PDB entry 6TPS | electron microscopy, 3.54 A resolution | chains A and F of the 22 polymer chains in the assembly

== Chain A ==
Name: DNA-directed RNA polymerase I subunit RPA190
Source organism: Saccharomyces cerevisiae
Notes: EC 2.7.7.6
UniProt: P10964 (RPA1_YEAST); residues 1-1664 here = UniProt positions 1-1664
Chain sequence (1664 residues; each row starts with the number of its first residue):
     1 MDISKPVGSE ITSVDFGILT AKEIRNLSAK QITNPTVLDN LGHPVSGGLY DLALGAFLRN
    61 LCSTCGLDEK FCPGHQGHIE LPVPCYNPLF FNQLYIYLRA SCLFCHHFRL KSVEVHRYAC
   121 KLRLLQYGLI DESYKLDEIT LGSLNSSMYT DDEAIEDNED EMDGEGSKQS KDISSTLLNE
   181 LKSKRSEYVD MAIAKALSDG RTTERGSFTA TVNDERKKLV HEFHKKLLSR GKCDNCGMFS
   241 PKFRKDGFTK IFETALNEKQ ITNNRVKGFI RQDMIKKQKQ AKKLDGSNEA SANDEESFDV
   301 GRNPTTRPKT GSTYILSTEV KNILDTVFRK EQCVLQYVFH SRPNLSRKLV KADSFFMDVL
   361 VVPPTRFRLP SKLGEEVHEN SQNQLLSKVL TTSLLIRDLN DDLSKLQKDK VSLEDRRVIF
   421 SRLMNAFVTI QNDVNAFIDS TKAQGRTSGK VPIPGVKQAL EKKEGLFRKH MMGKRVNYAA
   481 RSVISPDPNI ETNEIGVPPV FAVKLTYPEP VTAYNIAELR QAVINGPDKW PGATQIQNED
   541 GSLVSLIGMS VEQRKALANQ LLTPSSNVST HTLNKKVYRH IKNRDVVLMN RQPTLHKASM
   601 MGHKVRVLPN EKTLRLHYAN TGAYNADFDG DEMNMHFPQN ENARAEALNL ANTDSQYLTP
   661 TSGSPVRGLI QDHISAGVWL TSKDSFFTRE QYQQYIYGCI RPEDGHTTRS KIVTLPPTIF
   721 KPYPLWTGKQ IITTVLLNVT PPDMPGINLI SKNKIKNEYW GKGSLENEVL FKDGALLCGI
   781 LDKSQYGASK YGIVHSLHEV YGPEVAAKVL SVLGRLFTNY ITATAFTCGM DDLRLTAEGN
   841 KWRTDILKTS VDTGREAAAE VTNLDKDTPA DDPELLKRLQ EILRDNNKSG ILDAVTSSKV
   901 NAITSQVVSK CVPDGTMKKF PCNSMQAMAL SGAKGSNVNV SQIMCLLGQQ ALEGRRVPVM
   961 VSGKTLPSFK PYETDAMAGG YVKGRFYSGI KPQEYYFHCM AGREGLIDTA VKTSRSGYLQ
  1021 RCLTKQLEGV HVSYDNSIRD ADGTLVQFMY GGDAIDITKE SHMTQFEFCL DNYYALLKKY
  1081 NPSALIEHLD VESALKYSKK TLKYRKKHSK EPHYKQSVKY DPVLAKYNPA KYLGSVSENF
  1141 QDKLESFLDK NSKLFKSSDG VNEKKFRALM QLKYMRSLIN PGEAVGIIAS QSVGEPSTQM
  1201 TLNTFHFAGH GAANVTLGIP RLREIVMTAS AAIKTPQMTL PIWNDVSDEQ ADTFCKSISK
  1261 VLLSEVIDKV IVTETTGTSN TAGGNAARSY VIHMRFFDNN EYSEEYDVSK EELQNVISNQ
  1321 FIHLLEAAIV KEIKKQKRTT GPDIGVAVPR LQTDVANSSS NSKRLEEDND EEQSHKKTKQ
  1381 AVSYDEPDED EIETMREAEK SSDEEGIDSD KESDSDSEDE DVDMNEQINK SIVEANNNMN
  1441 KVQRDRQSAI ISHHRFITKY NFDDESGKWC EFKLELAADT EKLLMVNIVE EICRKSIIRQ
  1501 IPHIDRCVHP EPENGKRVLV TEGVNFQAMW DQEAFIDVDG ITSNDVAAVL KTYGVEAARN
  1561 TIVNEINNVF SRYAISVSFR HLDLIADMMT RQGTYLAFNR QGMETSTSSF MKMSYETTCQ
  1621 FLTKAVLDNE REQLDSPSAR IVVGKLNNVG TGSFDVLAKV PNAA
Disordered / not traced: 142-173, 274-311, 1206-1212, 1277-1285, 1339-1439, 1663-1664
UniProt features mapped onto this chain:
  - region: Pro992 to Glu1004 (Bridging helix)
  - binding site (Zn(2+)): Cys62, Cys65, Cys72, His75, Cys102, Cys105, Cys233, Cys236
  - binding site (Mg(2+)): Asp627, Asp629, Asp631
  - modified residue (Phosphoserine): Ser889, Ser1636
Ion coordination: Zn2+: Cys62, Cys65, Cys72; Mg2+: Asp627, Asp629, Asp631
What the authors report for this chain:
  - conformationally variable residues (side-chain flip): Lys462, Asp629
  - Mg2+ coordination: Asp627, Asp629, Asp631

== Chain F ==
Name: DNA-directed RNA polymerases I, II, and III subunit RPABC2
Source organism: Saccharomyces cerevisiae
UniProt: P20435 (RPAB2_YEAST); residues 1-155 here = UniProt positions 1-155
Chain sequence (155 residues; numbered 1 to 155; the number before each row is that of its first residue):
     1 MSDYEEAFND GNENFEDFDV EHFSDEETYE EKPQFKDGET TDANGKTIVT GGNGPEDFQQ
    61 HEQIRRKTLK EKAIPKDQRA TTPYMTKYER ARILGTRALQ ISMNAPVFVD LEGETDPLRI
   121 AMKELAEKKI PLVIRRYLPD GSFEDWSVEE LIVDL
Disordered / not traced: 1-54, 155
UniProt features mapped onto this chain:
  - region: Leu111 to Leu132 (Leucine-zipper)
  - modified residue: Ser24 (Phosphoserine)

== How chain A and chain F interact ==
Pairs across the interface (72; chain A residue first):
  Ile3(A) with Leu99(F), hydrophobic; Met103(F)
  Glu509(A) with Pro117(F)
  Pro510(A) with Ser102(F)
  Thr512(A) with Ser102(F), hydrogen bond (side chain-backbone); Asn104(F)
  Tyr514(A) with Ile101(F), hydrogen bond (side chain-backbone); Ser102(F); Leu111(F), hydrophobic; Glu114(F); Thr115(F)
  Asn515(A) with Thr115(F)
  Glu518(A) with Thr115(F), hydrogen bond
  Leu573(A) with Met103(F), hydrophobic
  Asn574(A) with Met103(F); Asn104(F)
  Arg584(A) with Asp116(F), salt bridge
  Glu641(A) with Ala98(F); Leu99(F); Pro117(F); Leu118(F)
  Asn642(A) with Gly95(F); Thr96(F); Leu99(F)
  Arg644(A) with Asp116(F), salt bridge; Leu118(F)
  Ala645(A) with Ala91(F); Leu118(F), hydrophobic
  Asn649(A) with Leu94(F)
  Leu650(A) with Lys87(F); Tyr88(F), hydrophobic
  Ser1033(A) with Pro139(F)
  Tyr1034(A) with Thr81(F); Glu89(F), hydrogen bond; Arg136(F); Tyr137(F); Leu138(F), hydrophobic
  Leu1085(A) with Ile152(F), hydrophobic
  His1088(A) with Ile152(F)
  Asn1128(A) with Ala80(F), hydrogen bond (side chain-backbone)
  Ala1130(A) with Thr82(F); Pro83(F)
  Lys1131(A) with Arg79(F)
  Met1175(A) with Tyr84(F)
  Arg1176(A) with Tyr84(F); Asp154(F), salt bridge
  Asn1180(A) with Thr86(F); Lys87(F)
  Pro1181(A) with Thr86(F); Tyr88(F)
  Glu1183(A) with Tyr88(F)
  Leu1646(A) with Arg92(F)
  Gly1650(A) with Tyr88(F)
  Thr1651(A) with Arg92(F), hydrogen bond (backbone-side chain)
  Ser1653(A) with Tyr137(F)
  Phe1654(A) with Tyr88(F); Glu89(F); Arg92(F), hydrogen bond (backbone-side chain); Arg135(F)
  Asp1655(A) with Val133(F); Ile134(F); Arg135(F), hydrogen bond (backbone-backbone); Tyr137(F)
  Val1656(A) with Arg92(F); Val133(F)
  Leu1657(A) with Leu132(F); Val133(F), hydrogen bond (backbone-backbone); Arg135(F)
  Ala1658(A) with Pro131(F)
  Lys1659(A) with Pro131(F), hydrogen bond (backbone-backbone); Val133(F); Ser147(F)
Other interface residues (no listed pair), chain A (48 interface residues in all): Ser4, Val511, Lys576, Glu646, Leu648, Asp1035, Arg1039, Ala1084, Leu1089, Gly1652
Other interface residues (no listed pair), chain F (43 interface residues in all): Arg90, Ile93, Met122, Asp145

== Overview ==
48 residues of chain A and 43 residues of chain F are in contact; the contacts include 10 hydrogen bonds and 3
salt bridges. Polar pairs include Arg584(A)-Asp116(F), Arg644(A)-Asp116(F) and Arg1176(A)-Asp154(F). From the
paper: Mg2+ coordination by Asp627(A), Asp629(A) and Asp631(A); conformational variability at Lys462(A) and
Asp629(A).
Chain A is DNA-directed RNA polymerase I subunit RPA190 and chain F is DNA-directed RNA polymerases I, II, and
III subunit RPABC2, both from Saccharomyces cerevisiae; the structure, early intermediate RNA Polymerase I
Pre-initiation complex - eiPIC, was determined by electron microscopy.
